6TA1 - chains A and F of the 12 polymer chains in the assembly; structure by electron microscopy, 3.10 A resolution.

[Chain A (and F)]
Protein: Fatty acid synthase subunit alpha
From: Saccharomyces cerevisiae (strain ATCC 204508 / S288c)
Notes: EC 2.3.1.86, 1.1.1.100, 2.3.1.41; chain F of this document is another copy of the same molecule, construct and numbering; everything in this record applies to it too
UniProt: P19097 (FAS2_YEAST); residue numbers follow UniProt; this construct covers 1-1887
Sequence (1887 residues; each row starts with the number of its first residue):
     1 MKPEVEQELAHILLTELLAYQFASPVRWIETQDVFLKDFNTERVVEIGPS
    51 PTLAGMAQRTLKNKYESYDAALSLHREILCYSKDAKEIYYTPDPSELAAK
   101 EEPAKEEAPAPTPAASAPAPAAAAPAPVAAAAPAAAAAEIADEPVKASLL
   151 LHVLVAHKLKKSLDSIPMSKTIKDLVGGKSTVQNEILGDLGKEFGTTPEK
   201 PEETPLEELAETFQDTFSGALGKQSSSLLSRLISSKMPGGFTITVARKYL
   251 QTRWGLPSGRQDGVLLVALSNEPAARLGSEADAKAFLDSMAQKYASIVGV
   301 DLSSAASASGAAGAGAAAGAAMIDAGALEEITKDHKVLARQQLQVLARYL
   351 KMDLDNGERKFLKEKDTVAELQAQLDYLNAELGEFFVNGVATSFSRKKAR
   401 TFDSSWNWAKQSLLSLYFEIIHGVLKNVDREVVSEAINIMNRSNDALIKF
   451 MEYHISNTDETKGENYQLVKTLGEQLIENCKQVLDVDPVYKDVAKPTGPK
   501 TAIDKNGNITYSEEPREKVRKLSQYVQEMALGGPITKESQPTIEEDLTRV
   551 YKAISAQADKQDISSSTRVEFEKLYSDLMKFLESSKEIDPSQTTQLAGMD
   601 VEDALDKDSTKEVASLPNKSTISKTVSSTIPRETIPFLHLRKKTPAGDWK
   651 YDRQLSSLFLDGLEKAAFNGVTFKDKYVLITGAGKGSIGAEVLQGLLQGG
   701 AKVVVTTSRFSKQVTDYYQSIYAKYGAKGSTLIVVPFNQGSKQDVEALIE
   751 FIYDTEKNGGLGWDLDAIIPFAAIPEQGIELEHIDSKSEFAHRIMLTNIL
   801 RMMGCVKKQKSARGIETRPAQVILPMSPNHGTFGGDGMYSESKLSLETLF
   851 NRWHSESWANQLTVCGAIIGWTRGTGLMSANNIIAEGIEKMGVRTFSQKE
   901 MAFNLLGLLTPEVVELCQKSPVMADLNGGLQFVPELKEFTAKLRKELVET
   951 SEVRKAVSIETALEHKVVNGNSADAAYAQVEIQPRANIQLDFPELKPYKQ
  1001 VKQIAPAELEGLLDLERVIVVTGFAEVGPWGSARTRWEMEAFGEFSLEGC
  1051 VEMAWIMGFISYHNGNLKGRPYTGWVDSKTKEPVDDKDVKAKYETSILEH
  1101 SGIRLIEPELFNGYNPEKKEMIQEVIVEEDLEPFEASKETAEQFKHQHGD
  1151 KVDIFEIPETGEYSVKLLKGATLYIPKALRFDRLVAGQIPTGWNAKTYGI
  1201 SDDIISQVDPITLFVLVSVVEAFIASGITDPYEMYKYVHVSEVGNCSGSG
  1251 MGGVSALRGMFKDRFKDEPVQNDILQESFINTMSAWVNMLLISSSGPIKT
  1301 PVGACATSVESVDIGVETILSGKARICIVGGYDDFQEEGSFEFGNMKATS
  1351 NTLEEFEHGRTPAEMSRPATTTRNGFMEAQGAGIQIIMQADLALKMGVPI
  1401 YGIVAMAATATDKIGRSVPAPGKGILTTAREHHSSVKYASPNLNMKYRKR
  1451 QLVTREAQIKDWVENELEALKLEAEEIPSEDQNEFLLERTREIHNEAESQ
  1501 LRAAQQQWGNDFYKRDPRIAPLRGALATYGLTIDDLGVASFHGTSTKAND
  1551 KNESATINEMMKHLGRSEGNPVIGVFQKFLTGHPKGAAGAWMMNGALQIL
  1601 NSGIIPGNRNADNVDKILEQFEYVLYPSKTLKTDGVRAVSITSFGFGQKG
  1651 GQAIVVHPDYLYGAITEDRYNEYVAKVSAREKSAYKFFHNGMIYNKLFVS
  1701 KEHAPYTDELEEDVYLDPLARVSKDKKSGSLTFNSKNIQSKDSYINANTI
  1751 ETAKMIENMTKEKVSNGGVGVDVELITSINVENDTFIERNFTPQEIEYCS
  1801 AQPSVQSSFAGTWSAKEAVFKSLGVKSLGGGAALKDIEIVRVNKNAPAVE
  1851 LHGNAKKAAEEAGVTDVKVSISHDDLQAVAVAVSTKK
Disordered / not traced: 95-139, 303-327, 540-602, 1745-1746, 1767, 1887
Modified residues: Ser1440 (phosphoserine; SEP)
Small-molecule neighbours: NADPH (NDP; NADPH dihydro-nicotinamide-adenine-dinucleotide phosphate): Gly682, Ala683, Gly684, Ser687, Ile688, Thr706, Thr707, Ser708, Arg709, Asn738, Gln739, Gly740, Phe771, Ala772, Ala773, Ile774, Phe790, Ile794, Pro825, Met826, Ser827, Tyr839, Lys843, Ile869, Gly870, Thr872, Thr875, Gly876, Leu877, Met878
Swiss-Prot annotation at these positions:
  - active site (For beta-ketoacyl synthase activity): Cys1305, His1542, His1583
  - binding site (acetyl-CoA): Asp1772 to Glu1774, Tyr1798, Ser1808, Glu1817 to Ser1827, Arg1841 to Lys1844, Ile1871 to His1873
  - binding site (Mg(2+)): Asp1772, Val1773, Glu1774, Ser1872, His1873
  - modified residue: Ser50 (Phosphoserine), Ser180 (O-(pantetheine 4'-phosphoryl)serine), Ser523 (Phosphoserine), Ser958 (Phosphoserine), Ser1440 (Phosphoserine)
  - cross-link: Lys37 (Glycyl lysine isopeptide (Lys-Gly) (interchain with G-Cter in ubiquitin))
Reported in the primary citation:
  - post-translational modification sites: Ser1440
  - contacts within the chain: Ser1440-Asp1516, Ser1440-Arg1518
  - catalytic residues: Tyr839
  - binding site for NADPH: Tyr839
  - mutagenesis - Y839F: abolished catalytic activity (citing earlier work)

[Interface between chain A and chain F]
Contacting residue pairs (170; chain A residue first):
  Gly177(A) - Arg1416(F)
  Gly178(A) - Arg1416(F)
  Lys179(A) - Arg1416(F)
  Ser180(A) - Ser1417(F)  hydrogen bond
  Ser234(A) - Gln1123(F)  hydrogen bond
  Ser234(A) - Glu1124(F)
  Gly239(A) - Ile1126(F)
  Gly240(A) - Glu1128(F)  hydrogen bond (backbone-side chain)
  Arg276(A) - Glu1124(F)  salt bridge
  His335(A) - Tyr349(F)  hydrogen bond
  Lys336(A) - Leu350(F)
  Ala339(A) - Leu346(F)  hydrophobic
  Ala339(A) - Tyr349(F)  hydrophobic
  Ala339(A) - Leu350(F)
  Arg340(A) - Leu350(F)
  Gln341(A) - Glu1129(F)  hydrogen bond
  Gln342(A) - Leu346(F)
  Leu343(A) - Leu346(F)
  Leu343(A) - Ala347(F)
  Leu343(A) - Leu350(F)  hydrophobic
  Leu343(A) - Met352(F)  hydrophobic
  Leu346(A) - Ala339(F)  hydrophobic
  Leu346(A) - Gln342(F)
  Leu346(A) - Leu343(F)
  Leu346(A) - Leu346(F)  hydrophobic
  Ala347(A) - Leu343(F)
  Tyr349(A) - His335(F)  hydrogen bond
  Tyr349(A) - Ala339(F)  hydrophobic
  Leu350(A) - Lys336(F)
  Leu350(A) - Ala339(F)
  Leu350(A) - Arg340(F)
  Leu350(A) - Leu343(F)  hydrophobic
  Met352(A) - Leu343(F)  hydrophobic
  Gly357(A) - Gly357(F)
  Gly357(A) - Glu358(F)
  Glu358(A) - Gly357(F)
  Glu358(A) - Lys360(F)  salt bridge
  Lys360(A) - Glu358(F)  salt bridge
  Lys360(A) - Phe361(F)
  Phe361(A) - Lys360(F)
  Phe361(A) - Glu364(F)
  Glu364(A) - Phe361(F)
  Glu364(A) - Glu364(F)
  Glu364(A) - Lys365(F)  hydrogen bond (side chain-backbone)
  Lys365(A) - Glu364(F)  hydrogen bond (backbone-side chain)
  Thr367(A) - Val368(F)
  Val368(A) - Thr367(F)
  Val368(A) - Val368(F)  hydrophobic
  Val368(A) - Leu371(F)
  Leu371(A) - Val368(F)
  Leu371(A) - Leu371(F)  hydrophobic
  Leu371(A) - Gln372(F)
  Leu371(A) - Leu375(F)  hydrophobic
  Gln372(A) - Leu371(F)
  Gln374(A) - Leu375(F)
  Leu375(A) - Leu371(F)  hydrophobic
  Leu375(A) - Gln374(F)
  Tyr377(A) - Val390(F)  hydrogen bond (side chain-backbone)
  Tyr377(A) - Ala391(F)
  Tyr377(A) - Thr392(F)  hydrogen bond (side chain-backbone)
  Tyr377(A) - Gln743(F)
  Leu378(A) - Leu378(F)  hydrophobic
  Ala380(A) - Lys742(F)  hydrogen bond (backbone-side chain)
  Ala380(A) - Gln743(F)
  Glu381(A) - Val390(F)
  Glu381(A) - Ser741(F)  hydrogen bond
  Glu381(A) - Lys742(F)  hydrogen bond (side chain-backbone)
  Glu381(A) - Gln743(F)
  Glu381(A) - Arg793(F)  hydrogen bond (backbone-side chain)
  Leu382(A) - Leu382(F)  hydrophobic
  Leu382(A) - Phe386(F)  hydrophobic
  Phe386(A) - Leu382(F)  hydrophobic
  Val390(A) - Tyr377(F)  hydrogen bond (backbone-side chain)
  Val390(A) - Glu381(F)
  Ala391(A) - Tyr377(F)
  Thr392(A) - Tyr377(F)  hydrogen bond (backbone-side chain)
  Ser741(A) - Glu381(F)  hydrogen bond
  Lys742(A) - Ala380(F)  hydrogen bond (side chain-backbone)
  Lys742(A) - Glu381(F)  hydrogen bond (backbone-side chain)
  Gln743(A) - Tyr377(F)
  Gln743(A) - Ala380(F)
  Gln743(A) - Glu381(F)
  Glu780(A) - Glu856(F)
  Glu780(A) - Ser857(F)  hydrogen bond
  Leu781(A) - Leu800(F)
  Leu781(A) - Met803(F)
  Leu781(A) - Gly804(F)
  Leu781(A) - Glu856(F)  hydrogen bond (backbone-side chain)
  Leu781(A) - Trp858(F)
  Glu782(A) - Gly804(F)
  Glu782(A) - Lys807(F)  salt bridge
  Glu782(A) - Lys808(F)
  Glu782(A) - Ser857(F)
  Ile784(A) - Leu800(F)  hydrophobic
  Ile784(A) - Arg801(F)
  Asp785(A) - Arg801(F)  salt bridge
  Glu789(A) - Arg793(F)  salt bridge
  Glu789(A) - Arg801(F)  salt bridge
  His792(A) - His792(F)
  His792(A) - Leu796(F)
  Arg793(A) - Glu381(F)  hydrogen bond (side chain-backbone)
  Arg793(A) - Glu789(F)  salt bridge
  Leu796(A) - His792(F)
  Thr797(A) - Met838(F)
  Leu800(A) - Leu781(F)
  Leu800(A) - Ile784(F)  hydrophobic
  Leu800(A) - Met838(F)  hydrophobic
  Arg801(A) - Ile784(F)
  Arg801(A) - Asp785(F)  salt bridge
  Arg801(A) - Glu789(F)  salt bridge
  Met803(A) - Leu781(F)
  Gly804(A) - Leu781(F)
  Gly804(A) - Glu782(F)
  Lys807(A) - Glu782(F)  salt bridge
  Lys808(A) - Glu782(F)
  His830(A) - Thr848(F)
  His830(A) - Asn851(F)  hydrogen bond (backbone-side chain)
  Gly831(A) - Asn851(F)
  Gly831(A) - Arg852(F)
  Gly831(A) - Ser855(F)  hydrogen bond (backbone-side chain)
  Thr832(A) - Ser855(F)
  Phe833(A) - Ser855(F)  hydrogen bond (backbone-side chain)
  Gly834(A) - Arg852(F)
  Gly834(A) - Glu856(F)
  Gly835(A) - Glu856(F)
  Asp836(A) - Arg852(F)
  Gly837(A) - Arg852(F)
  Met838(A) - Thr797(F)
  Met838(A) - Leu800(F)  hydrophobic
  Ser840(A) - Thr848(F)
  Ser840(A) - Arg852(F)  hydrogen bond
  Glu841(A) - Ser845(F)  hydrogen bond (backbone-side chain)
  Glu841(A) - Arg852(F)  salt bridge
  Leu844(A) - Leu844(F)
  Leu844(A) - Thr848(F)
  Ser845(A) - Glu841(F)  hydrogen bond (side chain-backbone)
  Ser845(A) - Ser845(F)  hydrogen bond
  Thr848(A) - His830(F)
  Thr848(A) - Ser840(F)
  Thr848(A) - Leu844(F)
  Asn851(A) - His830(F)  hydrogen bond (side chain-backbone)
  Asn851(A) - Gly831(F)
  Arg852(A) - Gly831(F)
  Arg852(A) - Gly834(F)
  Arg852(A) - Asp836(F)
  Arg852(A) - Gly837(F)
  Arg852(A) - Ser840(F)  hydrogen bond
  Arg852(A) - Glu841(F)  salt bridge
  Ser855(A) - Gly831(F)  hydrogen bond (side chain-backbone)
  Ser855(A) - Thr832(F)
  Ser855(A) - Phe833(F)  hydrogen bond (side chain-backbone)
  Ser855(A) - Lys937(F)
  Glu856(A) - Glu780(F)
  Glu856(A) - Leu781(F)  hydrogen bond (side chain-backbone)
  Glu856(A) - Gly834(F)
  Glu856(A) - Gly835(F)
  Ser857(A) - Glu780(F)  hydrogen bond
  Ser857(A) - Glu782(F)
  Trp858(A) - Leu781(F)
  Lys937(A) - Ser855(F)
  Gln1123(A) - Ser234(F)  hydrogen bond
  Glu1124(A) - Ser234(F)
  Glu1124(A) - Arg276(F)  salt bridge
  Ile1126(A) - Gly239(F)
  Glu1128(A) - Gly240(F)  hydrogen bond (side chain-backbone)
  Glu1129(A) - Gln341(F)  hydrogen bond
  Arg1416(A) - Gly177(F)
  Arg1416(A) - Gly178(F)
  Arg1416(A) - Lys179(F)
  Ser1417(A) - Ser180(F)  hydrogen bond
Other interface residues (no listed pair), chain A (96 interface residues in all): Leu354, Asn356, Val387, Ala646, Ile779, Ser786, Glu847, Gln931
Other interface residues (no listed pair), chain F (96 interface residues in all): Leu354, Asn356, Val387, Ala646, Ile779, Ser786, Glu847, Gln931

[Overview]
The chain A/chain F interface involves 96 residues from each chain; the contacts include 39 hydrogen bonds and
14 salt bridges. Polar pairs include Arg276(A)-Glu1124(F), Glu358(A)-Lys360(F) and Glu782(A)-Lys807(F).
Ligands of chain A: NADPH. From the paper: the catalytic residue Tyr839(A); Y839F of chain A abolishes
catalytic activity.
Chain A and chain F are both Fatty acid synthase subunit alpha (Saccharomyces cerevisiae (strain ATCC 204508 /
S288c)); the structure, Fatty acid synthase of S. cerevisiae, was determined by electron microscopy.
